PDB entry 9CQW | electron microscopy, 2.61 A resolution | chains C and D of the 4 polymer chains in the assembly

Chain C:
Protein: Hemoglobin subunit alpha
From: Homo sapiens
UniProt: P69905 (HBA_HUMAN); residues 1-140 here correspond to UniProt positions 2-141 (UniProt number = residue number + 1)
Amino-acid sequence (140 residues; each row starts with the number of its first residue):
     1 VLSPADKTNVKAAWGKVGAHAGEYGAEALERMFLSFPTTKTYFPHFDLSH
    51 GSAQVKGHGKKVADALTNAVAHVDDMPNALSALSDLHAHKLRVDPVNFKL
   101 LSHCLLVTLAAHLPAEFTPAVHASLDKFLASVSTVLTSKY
Ion coordination: heme Fe near His-87 (its only coordinating residue here)
Ligand contacts: heme (HEM): Met-32, Thr-39, Tyr-42, Phe-43, His-45, Phe-46, His-58, Lys-61, Val-62, Ala-65, Leu-66, Leu-83, Leu-86, His-87, Leu-91, Val-93, Asn-97, Phe-98, Leu-101, Val-132, Leu-136
Swiss-Prot annotation at these positions:
  - binding site (O2): His-58
  - binding site (heme b): His-87
  - site: Thr-8, Asn-9 (Microbial infection: Cleavage), Lys-11 (Not glycated), Ala-13, Trp-14 (Microbial infection: Cleavage), Tyr-24, Gly-25 (Microbial infection: Cleavage), Leu-29, Glu-30 (Microbial infection: Cleavage), His-45, Phe-46 (Microbial infection: Cleavage), Asp-47, Leu-48 (Microbial infection: Cleavage), Ser-52, Ala-53 (Microbial infection: Cleavage), Val-55, Lys-56 (Microbial infection: Cleavage), Lys-56 (Not glycated), Gly-59, Lys-60 (Microbial infection: Cleavage), Lys-60 (Not glycated), Lys-90 (Not glycated), Leu-91, Arg-92 (Microbial infection: Cleavage), Lys-99 (Not glycated), Leu-106, Val-107 (Microbial infection: Cleavage), Thr-108, Leu-109 (Microbial infection: Cleavage), Val-121, His-122 (Microbial infection: Cleavage), Ser-133, Thr-134 (Microbial infection: Cleavage)
  - modified residue: Ser-3 (Phosphoserine), Lys-7 (N6-succinyllysine), Thr-8 (Phosphothreonine), Lys-11 (N6-succinyllysine), Lys-16 (N6-acetyllysine), Tyr-24 (Phosphotyrosine), Ser-35 (Phosphoserine), Lys-40 (N6-succinyllysine), Ser-49 (Phosphoserine), Ser-102 (Phosphoserine), Thr-108 (Phosphothreonine), Ser-124 (Phosphoserine), Ser-131 (Phosphoserine), Thr-134 (Phosphothreonine), Thr-137 (Phosphothreonine), Ser-138 (Phosphoserine)
  - glycosylation (N-linked (Glc) (glycation) lysine): Lys-7, Lys-16, Lys-40, Lys-61

Chain D:
Protein: Hemoglobin subunit beta
From: Homo sapiens
Notes: fragment: Hb_alpha
UniProt: P68871 (HBB_HUMAN); residues 1-146 here correspond to UniProt positions 2-147 (UniProt number = residue number + 1)
Amino-acid sequence (146 residues; row label = number of the first residue in the row):
     1 VHLTPEEKSAVTALWGKVNVDEVGGEALGRLLVVYPWTQRFFESFGDLST
    51 PDAVMGNPKVKAHGKKVLGAFSDGLAHLDNLKGTFATLSELHCDKLHVDP
   101 ENFRLLGNVLVCVLAHHFGKEFTPPVQAAYQKVVAGVANALAHKYH
Not modelled in the structure: 144-146
Ion coordination: heme Fe near His-92 (its only coordinating residue here)
Ligand contacts: heme (HEM): Leu-31, Thr-38, Phe-41, Phe-42, Phe-45, His-63, Lys-66, Val-67, Ala-70, Phe-71, Leu-88, Leu-91, His-92, Leu-96, Val-98, Asn-102, Phe-103, Leu-106, Val-137, Leu-141
Swiss-Prot annotation at these positions:
  - binding site ((2R)-2,3-bisphosphoglycerate): Val-1, His-2, Lys-82, His-143
  - binding site (heme b): His-63, His-92
  - site: Glu-7, Lys-8 (Microbial infection: Cleavage), Gly-25, Glu-26 (Microbial infection: Cleavage), Gly-29, Arg-30 (Microbial infection: Cleavage), Tyr-35, Pro-36 (Microbial infection: Cleavage), Trp-37, Thr-38 (Microbial infection: Cleavage), Phe-45, Gly-46 (Microbial infection: Cleavage), Asp-52, Ala-53 (Microbial infection: Cleavage), Gly-56, Asn-57 (Microbial infection: Cleavage), Lys-59 (Not glycated), Phe-71, Ser-72 (Microbial infection: Cleavage), Gly-74, Leu-75 (Microbial infection: Cleavage), Lys-82 (Not glycated), Thr-84, Phe-85 (Microbial infection: Cleavage), His-92, Cys-93 (Microbial infection: Cleavage), Lys-95 (Not glycated), Arg-104, Leu-105 (Microbial infection: Cleavage), Leu-110, Val-111 (Microbial infection: Cleavage), Gly-119, Lys-120 (Microbial infection: Cleavage), Phe-122, Thr-123 (Microbial infection: Cleavage), Ala-128, Ala-129 (Microbial infection: Cleavage) and 2 more in UniProt
  - modified residue: Val-1 (N-acetylvaline), Ser-9 (Phosphoserine), Thr-12 (Phosphothreonine), Ser-44 (Phosphoserine), Thr-50 (Phosphothreonine), Lys-59 (N6-acetyllysine), Lys-82 (N6-acetyllysine), Thr-87 (Phosphothreonine), Cys-93 (S-nitrosocysteine), Lys-144 (N6-acetyllysine)
  - glycosylation: Val-1 (N-linked (Glc) (glycation) valine), Lys-8 (N-linked (Glc) (glycation) lysine), Lys-17 (N-linked (Glc) (glycation) lysine), Lys-66 (N-linked (Glc) (glycation) lysine), Lys-120 (N-linked (Glc) (glycation) lysine), Lys-144 (N-linked (Glc) (glycation) lysine)

Interface between chain C and chain D:
Residue-residue contacts - 34 pairs, chain C then chain D:
  Glu-30(C) / Pro-124(D)
  Arg-31(C) / Phe-122(D)  hydrogen bond (side chain-backbone)
  Arg-31(C) / Thr-123(D)
  Arg-31(C) / Pro-124(D)
  Arg-31(C) / Gln-127(D)
  Leu-34(C) / Pro-124(D)  hydrophobic
  Leu-34(C) / Pro-125(D)
  Leu-34(C) / Ala-128(D)
  Ser-35(C) / Ala-128(D)
  Ser-35(C) / Gln-131(D)
  Phe-36(C) / Gln-131(D)
  His-103(C) / Asn-108(D)  hydrogen bond
  His-103(C) / Cys-112(D)
  His-103(C) / Gln-127(D)
  His-103(C) / Gln-131(D)  hydrogen bond
  Val-107(C) / Val-111(D)  hydrophobic
  Val-107(C) / Cys-112(D)  hydrophobic
  Val-107(C) / Ala-115(D)
  Ala-110(C) / Cys-112(D)
  Ala-110(C) / His-116(D)
  Ala-111(C) / Ala-115(D)
  Ala-111(C) / Gly-119(D)
  His-112(C) / Lys-120(D)
  Pro-114(C) / His-116(D)  hydrogen bond (backbone-side chain)
  Phe-117(C) / Arg-30(D)  hydrogen bond (backbone-side chain)
  Phe-117(C) / His-116(D)  hydrogen bond (backbone-side chain)
  Thr-118(C) / Arg-30(D)
  Pro-119(C) / Arg-30(D)
  Pro-119(C) / Val-33(D)
  Pro-119(C) / Met-55(D)  hydrophobic
  His-122(C) / Arg-30(D)  hydrogen bond
  His-122(C) / Val-34(D)
  Asp-126(C) / Val-34(D)
  Asp-126(C) / Tyr-35(D)
Also at the interface, not in a pair above, chain C (21 interface residues in all): Cys-104, Leu-106, Leu-113, Ala-115, Ala-123
Also at the interface, not in a pair above, chain D (20 interface residues in all): Glu-26

In short:
The interface between chain C and chain D involves 21 residues on one side and 20 on the other; the contacts
include 7 hydrogen bonds. Polar contacts include Arg-31(C)/Phe-122(D), His-103(C)/Asn-108(D) and
His-103(C)/Gln-131(D). Ligands of chain C: heme. Chain D binds heme.
Chain C is Hemoglobin subunit alpha and chain D is Hemoglobin subunit beta, both from Homo sapiens; the
structure, Human DeoxyHb (C2 symmetry) obtained using the SPT Labtech chameleon In the presence of 60 mM ...,
was determined by electron microscopy together with 9CQM, 9CQN, 9CQO, 9CQP, 9CQQ, 9CQR and 12 further entries
from the same study.
